Entry 3B8U (X-ray diffraction, 3.00 A resolution); this record covers chains A and B.

# Chain A (and B)
Protein: Alanine racemase
Source organism: Escherichia coli
Notes: EC 5.1.1.1; chain B of this document is another copy of the same molecule, construct and numbering; everything in this record applies to it too
UniProtKB: P0A6B4 (ALR1_ECOLI); residue numbers follow UniProt; this construct covers 1-359
Amino-acid sequence (379 residues; row label = number of the first residue in the row; numbers below 1 keep their minus sign (Met-19 is residue -19)):
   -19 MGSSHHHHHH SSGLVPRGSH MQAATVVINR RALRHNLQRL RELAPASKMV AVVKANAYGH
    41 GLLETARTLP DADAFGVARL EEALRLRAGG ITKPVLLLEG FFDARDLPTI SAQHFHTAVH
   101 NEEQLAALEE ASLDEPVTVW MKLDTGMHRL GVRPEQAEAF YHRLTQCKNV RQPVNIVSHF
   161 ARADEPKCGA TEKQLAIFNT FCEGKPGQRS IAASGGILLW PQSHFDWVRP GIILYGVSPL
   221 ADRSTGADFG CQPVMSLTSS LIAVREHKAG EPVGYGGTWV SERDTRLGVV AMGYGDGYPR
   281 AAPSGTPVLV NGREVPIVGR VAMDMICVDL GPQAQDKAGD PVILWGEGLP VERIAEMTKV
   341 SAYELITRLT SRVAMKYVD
Not modelled in the structure: -19 to 0 (chain B: -19 to 1)
Sequence notes: expression tag (-19 to 0); engineered mutation Ala221 (Glu in P0A6B4)
Modified / non-standard residues: Lys122 (lysine nz-carboxylic acid; KCX)
UniProt features mapped onto this chain:
  - active site (Proton acceptor): Lys34, Tyr255
  - binding site (substrate): Arg129, Met303
  - modified residue: Lys34 (N6-(pyridoxal phosphate)lysine), Lys122 (N6-carboxylysine)
  - mutagenesis: Asp164 (D164A: Slightly reduces affinity for D-Ala and L-Ala; D164K: Reduces catalytic activity. Slightly reduces affinity for D-Ala and L-Ala), Glu165 (E165A: Slightly reduces affinity for D-Ala and L-Ala; E165K: Reduces catalytic activity. Slightly reduces affinity for D-Ala and L-Ala), Pro219 (P219A: No effect on catalytic activity. No effect on affinity for D-Ala and L-Ala)
Glycans and other covalent adducts: pyridoxal phosphate (PLP) linked to Lys34
Small-molecule neighbours: pyridoxal phosphate (PLP): Val32, Tyr38, Leu78, Arg129, His159, Ala193, Ser194, Arg209, Pro210, Gly211, Ile212, Tyr343
From the paper describing this entry:
  - mutagenesis - E221A: increased catalytic activity
  - catalytic residues: Lys34, Tyr255 (citing earlier work)
  - mutagenesis - D164A, D164K, E165A, E165K (20% 30%): decreased catalytic activity
  - mutagenesis - P219A: unchanged catalytic activity

# How chain A and chain B interact
Contacting residue pairs - 137 pairs, chain A then chain B:
  Met1(A) - Phe82(B)  hydrophobic
  Met1(A) - Asp83(B)
  Ala4(A) - Arg59(B)
  Lys34(A) - Met303(B)
  Lys34(A) - Asp304(B)  salt bridge
  Ala35(A) - Gly275(B)
  Ala35(A) - Met303(B)  hydrophobic
  Ala35(A) - Arg352(B)
  Tyr38(A) - Met303(B)  hydrophobic
  Ala58(A) - Asp304(B)
  Arg59(A) - Ala4(B)
  Arg59(A) - Ala271(B)
  Arg59(A) - Asp276(B)  salt bridge
  Arg59(A) - Asp304(B)  hydrogen bond (side chain-backbone)
  Arg59(A) - Arg352(B)
  Glu62(A) - Arg352(B)  salt bridge
  Glu79(A) - Ile242(B)
  Glu79(A) - Asp304(B)
  Glu79(A) - Met305(B)
  Phe82(A) - Gln2(B)
  Phe82(A) - Ile242(B)  hydrophobic
  Asp83(A) - Gln2(B)
  His100(A) - Ile242(B)
  His100(A) - Ala243(B)
  Asn101(A) - Ile242(B)
  Glu103(A) - Ala318(B)
  Lys122(A) - Met305(B)
  Asp124(A) - Arg245(B)  salt bridge
  Met127(A) - Val253(B)
  Met127(A) - Gly254(B)  hydrogen bond (backbone-backbone)
  Met127(A) - Tyr255(B)
  His128(A) - Arg245(B)
  His128(A) - His247(B)
  His128(A) - Glu251(B)  salt bridge
  His128(A) - Pro252(B)
  His128(A) - Val253(B)
  His128(A) - Leu267(B)
  Arg129(A) - Arg245(B)
  Arg129(A) - Tyr255(B)  hydrogen bond
  Arg129(A) - Val269(B)
  Arg129(A) - Ala302(B)
  Arg129(A) - Met305(B)
  Arg129(A) - Cys307(B)
  Leu130(A) - Ala243(B)  hydrophobic
  Leu130(A) - Arg245(B)
  Leu130(A) - Met305(B)  hydrophobic
  Gly131(A) - Arg245(B)  hydrogen bond (backbone-side chain)
  Arg133(A) - Arg245(B)
  Arg133(A) - Glu246(B)
  Arg133(A) - Lys248(B)
  Arg133(A) - Glu251(B)  salt bridge
  His159(A) - Tyr255(B)  hydrogen bond
  Phe160(A) - Tyr255(B)
  Ala161(A) - Gly254(B)
  Ala161(A) - Tyr255(B)
  Ala161(A) - Gly256(B)  hydrogen bond (backbone-backbone)
  Arg162(A) - Gly256(B)
  Arg162(A) - Gly257(B)
  Glu165(A) - Gly256(B)
  Ile242(A) - Glu79(B)
  Ile242(A) - Phe82(B)  hydrophobic
  Ile242(A) - His100(B)
  Ile242(A) - Asn101(B)
  Ala243(A) - His100(B)
  Ala243(A) - Leu130(B)  hydrophobic
  Arg245(A) - Asp124(B)  salt bridge
  Arg245(A) - His128(B)
  Arg245(A) - Arg129(B)
  Arg245(A) - Leu130(B)
  Arg245(A) - Gly131(B)  hydrogen bond (side chain-backbone)
  Arg245(A) - Arg133(B)
  Glu246(A) - Arg133(B)
  His247(A) - His128(B)
  Lys248(A) - Arg133(B)
  Glu251(A) - His128(B)  salt bridge
  Glu251(A) - Arg133(B)  salt bridge
  Pro252(A) - His128(B)
  Val253(A) - Met127(B)
  Val253(A) - His128(B)
  Gly254(A) - Met127(B)  hydrogen bond (backbone-backbone)
  Gly254(A) - Ala161(B)
  Tyr255(A) - Met127(B)
  Tyr255(A) - Arg129(B)  hydrogen bond
  Tyr255(A) - His159(B)  hydrogen bond
  Tyr255(A) - Phe160(B)
  Tyr255(A) - Ala161(B)
  Gly256(A) - Ala161(B)  hydrogen bond (backbone-backbone)
  Gly256(A) - Arg162(B)
  Gly256(A) - Glu165(B)
  Gly257(A) - Arg162(B)
  Leu267(A) - His128(B)
  Val269(A) - Arg129(B)
  Ala271(A) - Arg59(B)
  Tyr274(A) - Tyr343(B)
  Tyr274(A) - Glu344(B)
  Tyr274(A) - Arg348(B)
  Gly275(A) - Ala35(B)
  Gly275(A) - Thr347(B)
  Asp276(A) - Arg59(B)  salt bridge
  Gly277(A) - Arg348(B)  hydrogen bond (backbone-side chain)
  Pro279(A) - Arg348(B)
  Arg280(A) - Ser341(B)
  Arg280(A) - Glu344(B)  hydrogen bond (backbone-side chain)
  Ala302(A) - Arg129(B)
  Met303(A) - Lys34(B)
  Met303(A) - Ala35(B)  hydrophobic
  Met303(A) - Tyr38(B)  hydrophobic
  Met303(A) - Thr347(B)
  Asp304(A) - Lys34(B)
  Asp304(A) - Ala58(B)
  Asp304(A) - Arg59(B)
  Asp304(A) - Glu79(B)
  Met305(A) - Glu79(B)
  Met305(A) - Lys122(B)
  Met305(A) - Arg129(B)
  Met305(A) - Leu130(B)  hydrophobic
  Cys307(A) - Arg129(B)
  Ala318(A) - Glu103(B)
  Ser341(A) - Arg280(B)
  Tyr343(A) - Tyr274(B)
  Glu344(A) - Tyr274(B)
  Glu344(A) - Arg280(B)  hydrogen bond (side chain-backbone)
  Thr347(A) - Gly275(B)
  Thr347(A) - Met303(B)
  Thr347(A) - Thr350(B)
  Arg348(A) - Tyr274(B)
  Arg348(A) - Gly277(B)  hydrogen bond (side chain-backbone)
  Arg348(A) - Pro279(B)
  Arg348(A) - Arg348(B)
  Leu349(A) - Thr350(B)
  Thr350(A) - Thr347(B)
  Thr350(A) - Arg348(B)
  Thr350(A) - Leu349(B)
  Arg352(A) - Ala35(B)
  Arg352(A) - Ala58(B)
  Arg352(A) - Arg59(B)
  Arg352(A) - Glu62(B)  salt bridge
Also at the interface, not in a pair above, chain A (67 interface residues in all): Ala3, Met272, Tyr278, Ser351
Also at the interface, not in a pair above, chain B (68 interface residues in all): Glu61, Gly126, Met272, Tyr278, Ser351

# Overview
67 residues of chain A and 68 residues of chain B are in contact, with 15 hydrogen bonds and 11 salt bridges.
Among the polar pairs are Lys34(A)-Asp304(B), Arg59(A)-Asp276(B) and Glu62(A)-Arg352(B). The paper reports
catalytic residues Lys34(A) and Tyr255(A); D164A, D164K and E165A of chain A, among others, reduce catalytic
activity; 6 substitutions were tested in all.
Chain A and chain B are both Alanine racemase (Escherichia coli); the structure, Crystal structure of
Escherichia coli alaine racemase mutant E221A, was determined by X-ray diffraction, deposited together with
2RJG, 2RJH, 3B8T, 3B8V and 3B8W.
